2ZLW - chains A and D of the 4 polymer chains in the assembly; structure by X-ray diffraction, 2.90 A resolution.

# Chain A
Name: Hemoglobin subunit alpha
Source organism: Equus caballus
Reference sequence: P01958 (HBA_HORSE); residues 1-141 here correspond to UniProt positions 2-142 (UniProt number = residue number + 1)
Chain sequence (141 residues; numbered 1 to 141; the number before each row is that of its first residue):
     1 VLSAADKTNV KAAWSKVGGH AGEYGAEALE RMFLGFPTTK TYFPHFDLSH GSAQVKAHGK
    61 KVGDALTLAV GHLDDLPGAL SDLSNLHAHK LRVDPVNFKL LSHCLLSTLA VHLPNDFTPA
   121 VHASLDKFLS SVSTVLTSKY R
Sequence notes: conflict D82 (Asn83 in P01958), N85 (Asp86 in P01958)
Small-molecule neighbours: heme (HEM): M32, Y42, F43, H45, F46, H58, K61, V62, A65, L83, L86, H87, L91, V93, N97, F98, L101, L136
Swiss-Prot annotation at these positions:
  - binding site (O2): H58
  - binding site (heme b): H87
  - modified residue: S3 (Phosphoserine), K7 (N6-succinyllysine), T8 (Phosphothreonine), K11 (N6-succinyllysine), K16 (N6-acetyllysine), Y24 (Phosphotyrosine), K40 (N6-succinyllysine), S49 (Phosphoserine), S102 (Phosphoserine), T108 (Phosphothreonine), S124 (Phosphoserine), S131 (Phosphoserine), T134 (Phosphothreonine), T137 (Phosphothreonine), S138 (Phosphoserine)

# Chain D
Name: Hemoglobin subunit beta
Source organism: Equus caballus
Reference sequence: P02062 (HBB_HORSE); numbering as in UniProt (aligned over 1-146)
Chain sequence (146 residues; numbered 1 to 146; the number before each row is that of its first residue):
     1 VQLSGEEKAA VLALWDKVNE EEVGGEALGR LLVVYPWTQR FFDSFGDLSN PGAVMGNPKV
    61 KAHGKKVLHS FGEGVHHLDN LKGTFAALSE LHCDKLHVDP ENFRLLGNVL VVVLARHFGK
   121 DFTPELQASY QKVVAGVANA LAHKYH
Small-molecule neighbours: heme (HEM): F41, F42, H63, K66, V67, S70, F71, L88, L91, H92, L96, V98, N102, F103, L106, G107, L141
Swiss-Prot annotation at these positions:
  - binding site (heme b): H63, H92
  - modified residue: V1 (N-acetylvaline), S44 (Phosphoserine), K59 (N6-acetyllysine), K82 (N6-acetyllysine), C93 (S-nitrosocysteine), K144 (N6-acetyllysine)

# Interface between chain A and chain D
Contacting residue pairs (17):
  T41(A) - R40(D)  hydrogen bond (backbone-side chain)
  T41(A) - H97(D)
  Y42(A) - R40(D)
  L91(A) - R40(D)
  R92(A) - P36(D)
  R92(A) - W37(D)
  R92(A) - Q39(D)
  R92(A) - R40(D)
  R92(A) - D43(D)  salt bridge
  V93(A) - W37(D)
  D94(A) - W37(D)
  D94(A) - N102(D)  hydrogen bond
  P95(A) - W37(D)
  V96(A) - D99(D)
  V96(A) - E101(D)
  Y140(A) - P36(D)  hydrophobic
  Y140(A) - W37(D)  hydrophobic
Other interface residues (no listed pair), chain A (10 interface residues in all): T38

# Summary
The interface between chain A and chain D involves 10 residues on one side and 9 on the other, with 2 hydrogen
bonds and 1 salt bridge. Polar contacts include R92(A)-D43(D), T41(A)-R40(D) and D94(A)-N102(D). Bound to
chain A: heme. Bound to chain D: heme.
Chain A is Hemoglobin subunit alpha and chain D is Hemoglobin subunit beta, both from Equus caballus; the
structure, Horse methemoglobin high salt, pH 7.0 (75% relative humidity), was determined by X-ray diffraction,
deposited together with 2ZLT, 2ZLU, 2ZLV and 2ZLX.
